Entry 2BJV (X-ray diffraction, 1.70 A resolution); this record covers chain A.

# Chain A
Molecule: Psp operon transcriptional activator
From: Escherichia coli
Notes: fragment: aaa domain, residues 1-265
Reference sequence: P37344 (PSPF_ECOLI); numbering as in UniProt (aligned over 1-265)
Amino-acid sequence (265 residues; row label = number of the first residue in the row):
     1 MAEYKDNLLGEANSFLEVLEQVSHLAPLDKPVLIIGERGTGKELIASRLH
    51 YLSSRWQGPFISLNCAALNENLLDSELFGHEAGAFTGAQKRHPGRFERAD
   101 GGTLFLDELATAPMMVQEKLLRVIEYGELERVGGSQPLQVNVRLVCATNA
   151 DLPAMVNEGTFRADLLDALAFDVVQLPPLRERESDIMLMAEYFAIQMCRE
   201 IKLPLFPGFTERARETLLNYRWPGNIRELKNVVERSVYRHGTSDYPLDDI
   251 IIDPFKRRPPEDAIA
Unresolved in the structure: 1-9, 82-90, 135-136, 258-265
Construct notes: engineered mutation A168 (Arg in P37344)
Curated features (UniProtKB/Swiss-Prot):
  - binding site (ATP): G36 to E43, A99 to E108
Reported in the primary citation:
  - catalytic residues: K42, D107, E108 (proposed by the authors, not directly observed)
  - mutagenesis - F85A, H92F, R95A, V132A: abolished catalytic activity
  - mutagenesis - V132A: unchanged binding to nucleotide
  - mutagenesis - V132A: unchanged binding to sigma54
  - mutagenesis - F85L: decreased catalytic activity
  - mutagenesis - F85W: increased catalytic activity
  - mutagenesis - F85W: abolished binding to sigma54

# In short
From UniProt: 18 ATP-binding residues. From the paper: catalytic residues K42, D107 and E108; F85A, H92F and
R95A, among others, abolish catalytic activity; 6 substitutions were tested in all.
Chain A is Psp operon transcriptional activator (Escherichia coli); the structure, Crystal Structure of
PspF(1-275) R168A mutant, was determined by X-ray diffraction together with 2BJW from the same study.
